Entry 3H9S (X-ray diffraction, 2.70 A resolution); this record covers chains D and E of the 5 polymer chains in the assembly.

Chain D:
Protein: A6 TCR alpha chain
Organism: Homo sapiens
Sequence (200 residues; row label = number of the first residue in the row; note: 6 numbers in that range are skipped by the numbering (no residue carries them; nothing is unmodelled there)):
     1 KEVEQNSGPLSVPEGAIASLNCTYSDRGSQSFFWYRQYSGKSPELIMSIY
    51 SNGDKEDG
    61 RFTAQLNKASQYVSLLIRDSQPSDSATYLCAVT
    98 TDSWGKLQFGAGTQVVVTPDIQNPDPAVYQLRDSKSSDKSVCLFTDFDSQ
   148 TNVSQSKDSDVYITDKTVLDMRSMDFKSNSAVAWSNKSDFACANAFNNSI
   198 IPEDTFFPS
Cystine bridges: Cys-22/Cys-90, Cys-139/Cys-189

Chain E:
Protein: TRBV6-5 protein
Organism: Homo sapiens
Reference sequence: Q2YDB4 (Q2YDB4_HUMAN); aligned to UniProt positions 20-264 over residues 1-246 (the alignment contains insertions or deletions, so no single offset holds)
Sequence (245 residues; numbered 1 to 246 plus 1 insertion-coded residue; 2 numbers in that range are skipped by the numbering (no residue carries them; nothing is unmodelled there); the number before each row is that of its first residue):
     1 NAGVTQTPKFQVLKTGQSMTLQCAQDMNHEYMSWYRQDPGMGLRLIHYSV
    51 GAGITDQGEVPNG
    65 YNVSRSTTEDFPLRLLSAAPSQTSVYFCASRPGLAGGRP
   105 EQYFGPGTRLTV
  116A T
   117 EDLKNVFPPEVAVFEPSEAEISHTQKATLVCLATGFYPDHVELSWWVNGK
   167 EVHSGVSTDPQPLKEQPALNDSRYALSSRLRVSATFWQDPRNHFRCQVQF
   217 YGLSENDEWTQDRAKPVTQIVSAEAWGRAD
Sequence notes: insertion (98-99); conflict Gly-100 (Gln117 in Q2YDB4), Arg-102 (Thr119 in Q2YDB4), Pro-103 (Glu120 in Q2YDB4), Glu-105 (Thr121 in Q2YDB4), Thr-115 (Leu131 in Q2YDB4), Thr-116A (Leu133 in Q2YDB4), Ala-191 (Cys208 in Q2YDB4), Asp-205 (Asn222 in Q2YDB4)
Cystine bridges: Cys-23/Cys-92, Cys-147/Cys-212
What the authors report for this chain:
  - conformationally variable residues (loop rearrangement): Gly-101

Interface between chain D and chain E:
Contacting residue pairs (86):
  Tyr-35(D) with Gln-106(E), hydrogen bond (side chain-backbone); Phe-108(E), hydrophobic
  Gln-37(D) with Gln-37(E), hydrogen bond; Phe-91(E)
  Ser-39(D) with Pro-176(E); Gln-177(E), hydrogen bond
  Gly-40(D) with Arg-113(E), hydrogen bond (backbone-side chain)
  Lys-41(D) with Phe-91(E)
  Ser-42(D) with Phe-91(E); Gly-109(E); Pro-110(E)
  Pro-43(D) with Phe-108(E)
  Leu-45(D) with Glu-105(E)
  Ser-48(D) with Glu-105(E), hydrogen bond
  Tyr-50(D) with Pro-103(E)
  Thr-93(D) with Arg-95(E)
  Asp-99(D) with Arg-95(E), hydrogen bond (backbone-side chain)
  Ser-100(D) with Tyr-31(E); Arg-95(E), hydrogen bond (backbone-side chain); Gly-97(E), hydrogen bond (side chain-backbone)
  Trp-101(D) with Tyr-31(E); Leu-98(E), hydrophobic
  Gly-102(D) with Arg-95(E), hydrogen bond (backbone-side chain)
  Lys-103(D) with Tyr-48(E); Arg-95(E)
  Leu-104(D) with Arg-95(E); Gln-106(E)
  Phe-106(D) with Tyr-35(E); Leu-43(E), hydrophobic; Phe-108(E), hydrophobic
  Asp-122(D) with His-139(E), salt bridge
  Tyr-126(D) with Ser-133(E); Glu-136(E); His-139(E); Thr-140(E)
  Gln-127(D) with Ser-133(E)
  Leu-128(D) with Phe-130(E); Glu-131(E); Pro-132(E), hydrophobic; Ser-133(E); Val-146(E), hydrophobic
  Arg-129(D) with Phe-130(E); Glu-131(E), hydrogen bond (backbone-backbone)
  Asp-130(D) with Val-129(E); Phe-130(E)
  Ser-131(D) with Val-129(E), hydrogen bond (side chain-backbone); Glu-131(E); Glu-240(E), hydrogen bond (side chain-backbone); Ala-241(E)
  Lys-132(D) with Glu-240(E)
  Ser-134(D) with Ala-128(E)
  Lys-136(D) with Phe-130(E); Thr-150(E), hydrogen bond
  Ser-137(D) with Phe-130(E)
  Val-138(D) with Phe-130(E), hydrophobic; Val-146(E), hydrophobic; Leu-148(E), hydrophobic
  Leu-140(D) with Thr-144(E); Val-146(E), hydrophobic
  Thr-142(D) with Arg-197(E)
  Asp-143(D) with Thr-140(E); Arg-197(E), salt bridge
  Tyr-159(D) with Glu-181(E)
  Ile-160(D) with Leu-179(E)
  Thr-161(D) with Asp-175(E); Ser-193(E)
  Thr-164(D) with Ser-173(E), hydrogen bond; Arg-195(E), hydrogen bond
  Val-165(D) with Ser-173(E)
  Leu-166(D) with Gly-171(E); Val-172(E); Ser-173(E); Arg-197(E)
  Asp-167(D) with Ser-170(E)
  Met-168(D) with Arg-197(E)
  Arg-169(D) with His-169(E); Ser-170(E)
  Phe-173(D) with Lys-142(E); Arg-197(E)
  Ser-175(D) with Arg-197(E), hydrogen bond
  Ser-177(D) with Arg-195(E)
  Val-179(D) with Arg-195(E)
  Trp-181(D) with Leu-148(E), hydrophobic; Ala-191(E), hydrophobic
  Phe-203(D) with His-139(E)
  Pro-205(D) with Ala-135(E), hydrophobic
Interface residues without a listed pair, chain D (52 interface residues in all): Phe-33, Asp-162, Ala-178
Interface residues without a listed pair, chain E (55 interface residues in all): Leu-45, Val-50, Tyr-107, Glu-126, Thr-174, Val-198, Ser-199, Ala-239

In short:
Chain D and chain E form an interface of 52 and 55 residues respectively; the contacts include 16 hydrogen
bonds and 2 salt bridges. Polar pairs include Asp-122(D)/His-139(E), Asp-143(D)/Arg-197(E) and
Tyr-35(D)/Gln-106(E). The paper reports conformational variability at Gly-101(E).
Here chain D is A6 TCR alpha chain and chain E is TRBV6-5 protein, both from Homo sapiens. Entry 3H9S (The
complex between TCR A6 and human Class I MHC HLA-A2 with the bound Tel1p peptide) was determined by X-ray
diffraction (same publication as 3H7B, 3H9H and 3IXA).
